PDB entry 9CQC | electron microscopy, 3.40 A resolution | chains B and J of the 18 polymer chains in the assembly

# Chain B
Protein: X-ray repair cross-complementing protein 5
Organism: Homo sapiens
Reference sequence: P13010 (XRCC5_HUMAN); numbering as in UniProt (aligned over 1-732)
Amino-acid sequence (732 residues; each row starts with the number of its first residue):
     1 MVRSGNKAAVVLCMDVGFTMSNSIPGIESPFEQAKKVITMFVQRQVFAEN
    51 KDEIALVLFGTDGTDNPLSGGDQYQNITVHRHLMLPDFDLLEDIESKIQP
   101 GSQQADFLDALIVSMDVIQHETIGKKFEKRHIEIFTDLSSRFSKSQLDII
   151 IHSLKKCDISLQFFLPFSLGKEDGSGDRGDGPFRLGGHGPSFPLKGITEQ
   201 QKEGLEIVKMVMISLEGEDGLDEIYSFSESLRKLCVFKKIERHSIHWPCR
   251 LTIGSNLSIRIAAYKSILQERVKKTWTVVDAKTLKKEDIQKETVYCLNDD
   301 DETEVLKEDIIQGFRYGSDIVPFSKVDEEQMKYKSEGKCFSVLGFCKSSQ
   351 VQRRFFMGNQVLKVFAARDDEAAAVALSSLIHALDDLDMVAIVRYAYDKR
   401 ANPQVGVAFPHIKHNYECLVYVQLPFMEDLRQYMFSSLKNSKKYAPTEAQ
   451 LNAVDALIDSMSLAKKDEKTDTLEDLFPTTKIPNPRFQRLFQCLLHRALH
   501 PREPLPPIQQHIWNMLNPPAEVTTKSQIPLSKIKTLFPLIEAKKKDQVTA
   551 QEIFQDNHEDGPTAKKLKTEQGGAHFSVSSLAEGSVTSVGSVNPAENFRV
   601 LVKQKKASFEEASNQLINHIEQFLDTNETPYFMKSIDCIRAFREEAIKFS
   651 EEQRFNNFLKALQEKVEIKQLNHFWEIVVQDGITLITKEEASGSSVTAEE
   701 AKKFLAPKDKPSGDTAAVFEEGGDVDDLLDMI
Unresolved in the structure: 1-4, 170-179, 543-732
Swiss-Prot annotation at these positions:
  - region: Leu138 to Leu165 (Leucine-zipper)
  - motif: Glu720 to Leu728 (EEXXXDL motif)
  - modified residue: Lys144 (N6-acetyllysine), Ser255 (Phosphoserine), Ser258 (Phosphoserine), Lys265 (N6-acetyllysine), Ser318 (Phosphoserine), Lys332 (N6-acetyllysine), Thr535 (Phosphothreonine), Ser577 (Phosphoserine), Ser579 (Phosphoserine), Ser580 (Phosphoserine), Lys660 (N6-acetyllysine), Lys665 (N6-acetyllysine), Thr715 (Phosphothreonine)
  - cross-link (Glycyl lysine isopeptide (Lys-Gly)): Lys195 (interchain with G-Cter in SUMO2), Lys532 (interchain with G-Cter in SUMO2), Lys534 (interchain with G-Cter in SUMO2), Lys566 (interchain with G-Cter in SUMO2), Lys568 (interchain with G-Cter in SUMO2), Lys669 (interchain with G-Cter in SUMO2), Lys688 (interchain with G-Cter in SUMO2)
  - mutagenesis: Glu720 to Glu721 (Abolishes interaction with PRKDC and its recruitment to sites of DNA damage), Asp726 to Asp727 (Abolishes interaction with PRKDC and its recruitment to sites of DNA damage)

# Chain J
Molecule: 68-nt DNA strand
Sequence (68 nucleotides; numbered 1 to 68; the number before each row is that of its first residue):
     1 CGCGCCCAGCTTTCCCAGCTAATAAACTAAAAACATTCGTTCACGTGAGT
    51 TCCAGTACAAGTCTAGTC
Unresolved in the structure: 1-28
Small-molecule neighbours: DZ4 (2'-deoxy-5'-O-[(R)-hydroxy{[(R)-hydroxy(phosphonooxy)phosphoryl]amino}phosphoryl]adenosine): DC63, DT64, DA65

# Chain B / chain J interface
Pairs across the interface (10):
  Ile245(B) - DG39(J)  phosphate contact
  Lys265(B) - DT40(J)  hydrogen bond to the phosphate
  Lys265(B) - DT41(J)  salt bridge to the phosphate
  Gln360(B) - DT41(J)  phosphate contact
  Tyr397(B) - DT40(J)  sugar contact
  Tyr397(B) - DT41(J)  sugar contact
  Arg400(B) - DC42(J)  sugar contact
  Ala401(B) - DT41(J)  phosphate contact
  Ala401(B) - DC42(J)  phosphate contact
  Asn402(B) - DC42(J)  phosphate contact
Interface residues without a listed pair, chain B (10 interface residues in all): Ser244, Thr293, Gln404
Interface residues without a listed pair, chain J (6 interface residues in all): DA43, DT46

# Summary
The interface between chain B and chain J involves 10 residues on one side and 6 on the other, with 1 hydrogen
bond and 1 salt bridge. Among the polar pairs are Lys265(B)-DT40(J) and Lys265(B)-DT41(J). Chain J binds
compound DZ4.
Chain B is X-ray repair cross-complementing protein 5 (Homo sapiens) and chain J is a 68-nt DNA strand; the
structure, The ligation complex like in the NHEJ pathway, was determined by electron microscopy, deposited
together with 9CQ3, 9CQ6, 9N81, 9N82 and 9N83.
